8R3G - chains A and F of the 6 polymer chains in the assembly; structure by electron microscopy, 4.40 A resolution (low resolution: residue-level contacts below are approximate; hydrogen-bond / salt-bridge calls are withheld).

== Chain A ==
Name: Central glycolytic genes regulator
Organism: Bacillus subtilis
UniProt: O32253 (CGGR_BACSU); residues 1-340 here = UniProt positions 1-340
Chain sequence (346 residues; each row starts with the number of its first residue; numbers below 1 keep their minus sign (Gly-5 is residue -5)):
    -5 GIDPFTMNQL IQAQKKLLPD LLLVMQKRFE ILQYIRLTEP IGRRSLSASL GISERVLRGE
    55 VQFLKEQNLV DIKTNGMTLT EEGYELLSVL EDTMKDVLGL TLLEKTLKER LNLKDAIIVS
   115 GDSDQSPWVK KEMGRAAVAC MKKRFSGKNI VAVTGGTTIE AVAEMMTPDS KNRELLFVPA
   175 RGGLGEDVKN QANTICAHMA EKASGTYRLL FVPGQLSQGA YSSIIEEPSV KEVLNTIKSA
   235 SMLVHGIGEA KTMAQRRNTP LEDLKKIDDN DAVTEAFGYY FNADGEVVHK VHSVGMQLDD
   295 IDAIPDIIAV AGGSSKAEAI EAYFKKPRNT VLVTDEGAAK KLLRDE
Not modelled in the structure: -5 to 0, 180-182, 339-340
Modified / non-standard residues: Mse1, Mse19, Mse71, Mse88, Mse127, Mse135, Mse159, Mse160, Mse193, Mse236, Mse247, Mse290 (selenomethionine; parent Met)
Sequence notes: expression tag (-5 to 0)
Swiss-Prot annotation at these positions:
  - DNA-binding region: Arg37 to Gln56 (H-T-H motif)
  - binding site (beta-D-fructose 1,6-bisphosphate): Gly149 to Thr152, Arg175, Gln185, Arg250, Arg251, Glu269, Lys310
Reported in the primary citation:
  - binding site for operator DNA: Arg37, Arg38, Arg52
  - binding site for operator DNA (chain F): Arg49

== Chain F ==
Molecule: operator DNA
Sequence (45 nucleotides; row label = number of the first residue in the row):
     1 TTGCTGGACA TTATATGTCC CGCTATGACA AAAAACGTCC CGTCA
Not modelled in the structure: 1-2, 44-45

== Chain A / chain F interface ==
Pairs across the interface (8; chain A residue first):
  Arg38(A) with DC40(F)
  Ser47(A) with DG37(F)
  Glu48(A) with DT38(F); DC39(F)
  Arg49(A) with DC36(F); DG37(F); DT38(F)
  Val50(A) with DC36(F)
Also at the interface, not in a pair above, chain A (6 interface residues in all): Arg37
Also at the interface, not in a pair above, chain F (6 interface residues in all): DC41

== In short ==
Chain A and chain F each contribute 6 residues to their interface. From UniProt: 10 beta-D-fructose
1,6-bisphosphate-binding residues on chain A. The paper reports a binding site for operator DNA at Arg37(A),
Arg38(A) and Arg52(A); a binding site for operator DNA (chain F) at Arg49(A).
Here chain A is Central glycolytic genes regulator (Bacillus subtilis) and chain F is operator DNA. Entry 8R3G
(Central glycolytic genes regulator (CggR) bound to DNA operator) was determined by electron microscopy,
deposited together with 8R7Y.
